Entry 5B04 (X-ray diffraction, 2.99 A resolution); this record covers chains A and B of the 10 polymer chains in the assembly.

# Chain A (and B)
Name: Translation initiation factor eIF-2B subunit alpha
Source organism: Schizosaccharomyces pombe (strain 972 / ATCC 24843)
Notes: chain B of this document is another copy of the same molecule, construct and numbering; everything in this record applies to it too
UniProt: Q9USP0 (EI2BA_SCHPO); residue numbers follow UniProt; this construct covers 1-341
Sequence (341 residues; each row starts with the number of its first residue):
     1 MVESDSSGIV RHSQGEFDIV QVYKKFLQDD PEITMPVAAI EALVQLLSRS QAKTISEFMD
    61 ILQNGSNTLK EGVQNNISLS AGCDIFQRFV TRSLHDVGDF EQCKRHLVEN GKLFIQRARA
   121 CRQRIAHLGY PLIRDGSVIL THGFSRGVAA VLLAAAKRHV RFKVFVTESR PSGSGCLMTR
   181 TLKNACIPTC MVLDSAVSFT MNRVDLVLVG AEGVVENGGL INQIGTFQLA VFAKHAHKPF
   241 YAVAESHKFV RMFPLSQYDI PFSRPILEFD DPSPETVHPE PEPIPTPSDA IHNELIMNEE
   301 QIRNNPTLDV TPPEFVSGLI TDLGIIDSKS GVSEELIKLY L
Disordered / not traced: 1-16, 277-284 (chain B: 1-16, 279-284)

# How chain A and chain B interact
Contacting residue pairs (161):
  P31(A) - P285(B)
  V138(A) - F269(B)  hydrophobic
  F144(A) - P285(B)  hydrophobic
  R146(A) - P285(B)
  K163(A) - F269(B)
  V164(A) - F269(B)
  F165(A) - F269(B)  hydrophobic
  E168(A) - R170(B)  salt bridge
  E168(A) - I296(B)
  E168(A) - M297(B)  hydrogen bond (side chain-backbone)
  R170(A) - E168(B)  salt bridge
  R170(A) - R170(B)
  R170(A) - L193(B)
  R170(A) - S195(B)  hydrogen bond (backbone-side chain)
  R170(A) - N293(B)
  R170(A) - I296(B)
  P171(A) - L193(B)  hydrophobic
  P171(A) - A290(B)
  P171(A) - H292(B)  hydrogen bond (backbone-backbone)
  S172(A) - T286(B)
  S172(A) - A290(B)
  S172(A) - H292(B)
  S172(A) - L295(B)
  G173(A) - L295(B)
  S174(A) - T286(B)  hydrogen bond
  C176(A) - L295(B)  hydrogen bond (side chain-backbone)
  L177(A) - T286(B)
  K183(A) - D270(B)
  C186(A) - P272(B)  hydrogen bond (side chain-backbone)
  C186(A) - S273(B)
  P188(A) - F269(B)
  P188(A) - D270(B)
  T189(A) - F269(B)
  T189(A) - D270(B)  hydrogen bond (backbone-side chain)
  C190(A) - E268(B)  hydrogen bond (side chain-backbone)
  C190(A) - F269(B)  hydrophobic
  C190(A) - N304(B)  hydrogen bond
  M191(A) - M297(B)
  M191(A) - Q301(B)
  M191(A) - N305(B)
  V192(A) - L267(B)  hydrophobic
  V192(A) - M297(B)
  V192(A) - N305(B)
  L193(A) - R170(B)
  L193(A) - P171(B)
  L193(A) - M297(B)
  L193(A) - N305(B)
  D194(A) - D194(B)
  D194(A) - S195(B)
  D194(A) - Q228(B)  hydrogen bond (backbone-side chain)
  S195(A) - R170(B)  hydrogen bond (side chain-backbone)
  S195(A) - D194(B)
  S195(A) - I224(B)
  S195(A) - G225(B)
  S195(A) - Q228(B)
  A196(A) - I224(B)  hydrophobic
  A196(A) - Q228(B)
  V197(A) - Q228(B)  hydrogen bond (backbone-side chain)
  S198(A) - F227(B)
  S198(A) - Q228(B)  hydrogen bond (backbone-side chain)
  S198(A) - Y258(B)
  F199(A) - Q257(B)
  F199(A) - Y258(B)
  F199(A) - F262(B)  hydrophobic
  F199(A) - I266(B)  hydrophobic
  F199(A) - P306(B)  hydrophobic
  T200(A) - L267(B)
  N202(A) - Y258(B)
  R203(A) - I266(B)
  R203(A) - L267(B)  hydrogen bond (side chain-backbone)
  E212(A) - S288(B)  hydrogen bond
  I224(A) - S195(B)
  I224(A) - A196(B)  hydrophobic
  G225(A) - S195(B)
  F227(A) - S198(B)
  F227(A) - H235(B)
  Q228(A) - D194(B)  hydrogen bond (side chain-backbone)
  Q228(A) - S195(B)
  Q228(A) - A196(B)
  Q228(A) - V197(B)  hydrogen bond (side chain-backbone)
  Q228(A) - S198(B)  hydrogen bond (side chain-backbone)
  Q228(A) - Q228(B)
  Q228(A) - F232(B)
  V231(A) - V231(B)  hydrophobic
  V231(A) - F232(B)  hydrophobic
  F232(A) - Q228(B)
  F232(A) - F232(B)  hydrophobic
  H235(A) - F227(B)
  H235(A) - Q257(B)  hydrogen bond
  H235(A) - F315(B)
  Q257(A) - F199(B)
  Q257(A) - H235(B)  hydrogen bond
  Y258(A) - S198(B)
  Y258(A) - F199(B)
  Y258(A) - N202(B)
  F262(A) - F199(B)  hydrophobic
  I266(A) - F199(B)  hydrophobic
  L267(A) - F165(B)
  L267(A) - V192(B)  hydrophobic
  L267(A) - T200(B)
  L267(A) - R203(B)
  E268(A) - C190(B)
  F269(A) - K163(B)
  F269(A) - V164(B)
  F269(A) - F165(B)  hydrophobic
  F269(A) - P188(B)
  F269(A) - T189(B)
  F269(A) - C190(B)  hydrophobic
  D270(A) - P188(B)
  D270(A) - T189(B)
  P272(A) - C186(B)
  P272(A) - I187(B)
  P272(A) - P188(B)
  S273(A) - C186(B)  hydrogen bond (backbone-side chain)
  P274(A) - C186(B)  hydrophobic
  T286(A) - S174(B)
  T286(A) - L177(B)
  S288(A) - E212(B)  hydrogen bond
  S288(A) - T307(B)
  S288(A) - L308(B)
  D289(A) - Q74(B)
  D289(A) - R264(B)  salt bridge
  A290(A) - S172(B)
  I291(A) - P171(B)  hydrophobic
  I291(A) - E299(B)
  I291(A) - I302(B)  hydrophobic
  I291(A) - R303(B)
  H292(A) - P171(B)  hydrogen bond (backbone-backbone)
  H292(A) - S172(B)
  N293(A) - R170(B)  hydrogen bond
  N293(A) - I296(B)
  N293(A) - M297(B)  hydrogen bond (side chain-backbone)
  N293(A) - E299(B)
  N293(A) - I302(B)
  L295(A) - S172(B)
  L295(A) - G173(B)
  L295(A) - C176(B)  hydrogen bond (backbone-side chain)
  L295(A) - L177(B)  hydrophobic
  I296(A) - E168(B)
  I296(A) - R170(B)
  I296(A) - C176(B)
  I296(A) - N293(B)
  M297(A) - E168(B)  hydrogen bond (backbone-side chain)
  M297(A) - M191(B)
  M297(A) - V192(B)
  M297(A) - L193(B)
  M297(A) - N293(B)  hydrogen bond (backbone-side chain)
  E299(A) - I291(B)
  Q301(A) - M191(B)
  I302(A) - I291(B)  hydrophobic
  I302(A) - N293(B)
  R303(A) - I291(B)
  N304(A) - C190(B)  hydrogen bond
  N305(A) - M191(B)  hydrogen bond (side chain-backbone)
  N305(A) - V192(B)
  N305(A) - L193(B)  hydrogen bond (side chain-backbone)
  P306(A) - F199(B)  hydrophobic
  T307(A) - S288(B)
  T307(A) - D289(B)
  L308(A) - F199(B)
  F315(A) - H235(B)
Other interface residues (no listed pair), chain A (79 interface residues in all): I187, M201, I260, E275, P285, P287, N298, D309
Other interface residues (no listed pair), chain B (79 interface residues in all): P31, N75, V138, K183, M201, Q223, A236, I260, N298, D309

# In short
Chain A and chain B each contribute 79 residues to their interface, with 31 hydrogen bonds and 3 salt bridges.
Polar pairs include E168(A)-R170(B), D289(A)-R264(B) and E168(A)-M297(B).
Chain A and chain B are both Translation initiation factor eIF-2B subunit alpha (Schizosaccharomyces pombe
(strain 972 / ATCC 24843)); the structure, Crystal structure of the eukaryotic translation initiation factor
2B from Schizosaccharomyces pombe, was determined by X-ray diffraction.
